PDB entry 6INQ | electron microscopy, 6.90 A resolution (low resolution: residue-level contacts below are approximate; hydrogen-bond / salt-bridge calls are withheld) | chains g and 0 of the 25 polymer chains in the assembly

[Chain g]
Name: Histone H2A type 1-B/E
Organism: Homo sapiens
Reference sequence: P04908 (H2A1B_HUMAN); residues 0-129 here correspond to UniProt positions 1-130 (UniProt number = residue number + 1)
Chain sequence (133 residues; each row starts with the number of its first residue; numbers below 1 keep their minus sign (Gly-3 is residue -3)):
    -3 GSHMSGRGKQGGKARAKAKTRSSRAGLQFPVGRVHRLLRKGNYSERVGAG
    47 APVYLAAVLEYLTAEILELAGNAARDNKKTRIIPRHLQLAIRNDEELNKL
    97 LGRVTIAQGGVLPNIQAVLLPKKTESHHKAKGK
Unresolved in the structure: -3 to 13, 119-129
Sequence notes: expression tag (-3 to -1)
Swiss-Prot annotation at these positions:
  - modified residue: Ser1 (N-acetylserine), Arg3 (Citrulline), Lys5 (N6-(2-hydroxyisobutyryl)lysine), Lys9 (N6-(2-hydroxyisobutyryl)lysine), Lys13 (N6-(beta-hydroxybutyryl)lysine), Lys36 (N6-(2-hydroxyisobutyryl)lysine), Lys74 (N6-(2-hydroxyisobutyryl)lysine), Lys75 (N6-(2-hydroxyisobutyryl)lysine), Lys95 (N6-(2-hydroxyisobutyryl)lysine), Gln104 (N5-methylglutamine), Lys118 (N6-(2-hydroxyisobutyryl)lysine), Lys119 (N6-crotonyllysine), Thr120 (Phosphothreonine), Lys125 (N6-crotonyllysine)
  - cross-link (Glycyl lysine isopeptide (Lys-Gly)): Lys13 (interchain with G-Cter in ubiquitin), Lys15 (interchain with G-Cter in ubiquitin), Lys119 (interchain with G-Cter in ubiquitin)

[Chain 0]
Molecule: 31-nt DNA strand
Sequence (31 nucleotides; each row starts with the number of its first residue):
    36 CCAAGACACCAGGCACGAGACAGAAAAAAAC

[Interface between chain g and chain 0]
Pairs across the interface - 12 pairs, chain g then chain 0:
  His31(g) with DA39(0)
  Arg42(g) with DA38(0); DA39(0)
  Val43(g) with DA38(0); DA39(0)
  Ala45(g) with DA38(0)
  Lys75(g) with DG58(0); DA59(0)
  Thr76(g) with DA57(0); DG58(0)
  Arg77(g) with DA57(0); DG58(0)
Other interface residues (no listed pair), chain g (9 interface residues in all): Gly44, Lys74

[Summary]
9 residues of chain g and 5 residues of chain 0 are in contact.
Here chain g is Histone H2A type 1-B/E (Homo sapiens) and chain 0 is a 31-nt DNA strand. Entry 6INQ (RNA
polymerase II elongation complex stalled at SHL(-1) of the nucleosome, with foreign DNA (+1 position)) was
determined by electron microscopy (same publication as 6A5L, 6A5O, 6A5P, 6A5R, 6A5T and 6A5U).
